PDB entry 2WHB | X-ray diffraction, 2.90 A resolution | chains A and B of the 3 polymer chains in the assembly

Chain A:
Name: Cell division protein kinase 2
Source organism: Homo sapiens
Notes: EC 2.7.1.37
Reference sequence: P24941 (CDK2_HUMAN); residue numbers follow UniProt; this construct covers 1-298
Chain sequence (298 residues; row label = number of the first residue in the row):
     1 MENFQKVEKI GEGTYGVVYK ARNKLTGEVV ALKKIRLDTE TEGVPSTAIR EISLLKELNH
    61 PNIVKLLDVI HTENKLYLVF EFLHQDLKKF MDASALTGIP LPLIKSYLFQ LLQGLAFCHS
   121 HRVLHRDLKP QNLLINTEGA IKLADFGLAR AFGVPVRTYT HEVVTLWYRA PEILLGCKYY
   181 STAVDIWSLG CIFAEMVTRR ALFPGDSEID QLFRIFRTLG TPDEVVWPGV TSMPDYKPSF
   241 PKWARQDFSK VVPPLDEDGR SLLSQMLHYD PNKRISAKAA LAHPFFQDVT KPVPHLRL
Not modelled in the structure: 297-298
Curated features (UniProtKB/Swiss-Prot):
  - active site: Asp-127 (Proton acceptor)
  - binding site (ATP): Ile-10 to Val-18, Lys-33, Glu-81 to Leu-83, Asp-86, Lys-129 to Asn-132, Asp-145
  - binding site (Mg(2+)): Asn-132, Asp-145
  - site (CDK7 binding): Lys-9, Lys-88, Lys-89, Leu-166
  - modified residue: Met-1 (N-acetylmethionine), Lys-6 (N6-acetyllysine), Thr-14 (Phosphothreonine), Tyr-15 (Phosphotyrosine), Tyr-19 (Phosphotyrosine), Thr-160 (Phosphothreonine)
  - natural variant: Pro-45 (P45L: In a glioblastoma multiforme sample)
  - mutagenesis: Lys-9 (K9F: Reduced phosphorylation by CAK), Thr-14 (T14A: 2-fold increase in activity), Tyr-15 (Y15F: 2-fold increase in activity), Lys-88 to Lys-89 (Reduced phosphorylation by CAK), Thr-160 (T160A: Abolishes activity), Leu-166 (L166R: Reduced phosphorylation by CAK and reduced kinase activity)

Chain B:
Name: Cyclin-A2
Source organism: Homo sapiens
Reference sequence: P20248 (CCNA2_HUMAN); residues 173-432 here = UniProt positions 173-432
Chain sequence (260 residues; each row starts with the number of its first residue):
   173 NEVPDYHEDI HTYLREMEVK CKPKVGYMKK QPDITNSMRA ILVDWLVEVG EEYKLQNETL
   233 HLAVNYIDRF LSSMSVLRGK LQLVGTAAML LASKFEEIYP PEVAEFVYIT DDTYTKKQVL
   293 RMEHLVLKVL TFDLAAPTVN QFLTQYFLHQ QPANCKVESL AMFLGELSLI DADPYLKYLP
   353 SVIAGAAFHL ALYTVTGQSW PESLIRKTGY TLESLKPCLM DLHQTYLKAP QHAQQSIREK
   413 YKNSKYHGVS LLNPPETLNL
Not modelled in the structure: 173-174

Interface between chain A and chain B:
Pairs across the interface (56):
  Thr-39(A) with Leu-292(B)
  Glu-40(A) with Lys-288(B); Leu-292(B)
  Glu-42(A) with Lys-266(B), hydrogen bond (backbone-side chain); Glu-274(B); Val-275(B), hydrogen bond (side chain-backbone)
  Gly-43(A) with Lys-266(B); Leu-292(B); Glu-295(B)
  Val-44(A) with Lys-266(B), hydrogen bond (backbone-side chain); Glu-295(B), hydrogen bond (backbone-side chain); Leu-299(B), hydrophobic
  Ser-46(A) with Lys-266(B)
  Ile-49(A) with Leu-263(B), hydrophobic; Leu-299(B), hydrophobic; Leu-306(B), hydrophobic
  Arg-50(A) with Lys-266(B), hydrogen bond (side chain-backbone); Phe-267(B), hydrogen bond (side chain-backbone); Glu-269(B), hydrogen bond (side chain-backbone)
  Ile-52(A) with Phe-304(B), hydrophobic
  Ser-53(A) with Phe-267(B); Phe-304(B); Leu-306(B)
  Lys-56(A) with Thr-303(B); Asp-305(B), salt bridge
  Glu-57(A) with Tyr-185(B), hydrogen bond; Met-189(B); Ala-307(B)
  His-71(A) with His-296(B), hydrogen bond; Phe-304(B)
  Thr-72(A) with His-296(B)
  Glu-73(A) with Arg-293(B), salt bridge
  His-119(A) with Tyr-178(B); Ile-182(B)
  Ser-120(A) with Tyr-178(B); Ile-182(B)
  His-121(A) with Tyr-185(B)
  Arg-122(A) with Ile-182(B); Tyr-185(B); Leu-186(B); Ala-307(B), hydrogen bond (side chain-backbone)
  Arg-150(A) with Phe-267(B); Glu-268(B), salt bridge
  Phe-152(A) with Ile-182(B), hydrophobic
  Gly-153(A) with Gln-313(B); Gln-317(B)
  Val-154(A) with Glu-230(B); Asn-312(B)
  Arg-157(A) with Gln-228(B)
  Tyr-159(A) with Ile-270(B), hydrophobic
  Ser-276(A) with Asp-177(B), hydrogen bond; Tyr-178(B)
  Ala-277(A) with Tyr-178(B), hydrogen bond (backbone-side chain)
  Lys-278(A) with Asp-177(B); Tyr-178(B), hydrogen bond (backbone-side chain)
  Ala-279(A) with Asp-177(B)
Other interface residues (no listed pair), chain A (40 interface residues in all): Asp-38, Thr-41, Leu-54, Val-69, Leu-76, Ala-116, Ala-151, Pro-155, Thr-158, His-161, Thr-182
Other interface residues (no listed pair), chain B (34 interface residues in all): Asp-181, Tyr-271, Lys-289, Thr-316

In short:
40 residues of chain A face 34 of chain B across their interface, with 13 hydrogen bonds and 3 salt bridges.
Polar pairs include Lys-56(A)/Asp-305(B), Glu-73(A)/Arg-293(B) and Arg-150(A)/Glu-268(B).
Here chain A is Cell division protein kinase 2 and chain B is Cyclin-A2, both from Homo sapiens. Entry 2WHB
(Truncation and Optimisation of Peptide Inhibitors of CDK2, Cyclin A Through Structure Guided Design) was
determined by X-ray diffraction together with 2WEV and 2WFY from the same study.
